6Y58 - chains A and P; structure by X-ray diffraction, 1.90 A resolution.

# Chain A
Protein: 14-3-3 protein sigma
Organism: Homo sapiens
UniProt: P31947 (1433S_HUMAN); residue numbers follow UniProt; this construct covers 1-231
Amino-acid sequence (236 residues; each row starts with the number of its first residue; numbers below 1 keep their minus sign (Gly-4 is residue -4)):
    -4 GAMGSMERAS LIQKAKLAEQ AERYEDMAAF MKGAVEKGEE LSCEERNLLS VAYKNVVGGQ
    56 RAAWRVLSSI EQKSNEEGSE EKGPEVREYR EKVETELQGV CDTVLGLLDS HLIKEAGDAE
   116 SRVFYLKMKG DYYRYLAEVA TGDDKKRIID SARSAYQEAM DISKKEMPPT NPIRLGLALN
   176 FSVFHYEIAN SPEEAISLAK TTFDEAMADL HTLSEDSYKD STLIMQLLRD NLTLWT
Differences from the reference sequence: expression tag (-4 to 0)
Ion coordination: Mg2+ site 1: Glu35, Glu110, Glu188; Mg2+ site 2 near Ser37 (its only coordinating residue here); Mg2+ site 3 near Glu161 (its only coordinating residue here)
Curated features (UniProtKB/Swiss-Prot):
  - site (Interaction with phosphoserine on interacting protein): Arg56, Arg129
  - modified residue (Phosphoserine): Ser5, Ser74

# Chain P
Protein: Estrogen Related Receptor gamma phosphopeptide
Amino-acid sequence (8 residues; each row starts with the number of its first residue):
   314 VYRSLSFE
Unresolved in the structure: 314-315
Modified / non-standard residues: Ser319 (phosphoserine; SEP)

# Interface between chain A and chain P
Pairs across the interface (23; chain A residue first):
  Arg56(A) with Ser319(P)
  Lys122(A) with Phe320(P)
  Arg129(A) with Ser319(P)
  Tyr130(A) with Ser319(P)
  Pro167(A) with Phe320(P)
  Gly171(A) with Phe320(P)
  Leu174(A) with Leu318(P); Ser319(P); Phe320(P)
  Asn175(A) with Ser319(P); Phe320(P), hydrogen bond (side chain-backbone)
  Val178(A) with Leu318(P)
  Tyr181(A) with Ser317(P)
  Glu182(A) with Ser317(P), hydrogen bond
  Ile219(A) with Phe320(P), hydrophobic
  Leu222(A) with Ser319(P); Glu321(P)
  Asp225(A) with Leu318(P)
  Asn226(A) with Ser317(P); Leu318(P), hydrogen bond (side chain-backbone)
  Leu229(A) with Arg316(P); Ser317(P)
  Trp230(A) with Ser317(P), hydrogen bond

# Summary
17 residues of chain A and 6 residues of chain P are in contact, with 4 hydrogen bonds. Polar pairs include
Asn175(A)-Phe320(P), Glu182(A)-Ser317(P) and Asn226(A)-Leu318(P). Glu35(A), Glu110(A) and Glu188(A) form the
Mg2+ site 1.
Chain A is 14-3-3 protein sigma (Homo sapiens) and chain P is Estrogen Related Receptor gamma phosphopeptide;
the structure, Binary complex of 14-3-3 sigma (C38N) with the Estrogen Related Receptor gamma (LBD)
phosphopeptide, was determined by X-ray diffraction, deposited together with 6XXC, 6XY5, 6Y18, 6Y1D and 6Y3W.
